PDB entry 7Z8Y | X-ray diffraction, 2.29 A resolution | chains B and E of the 5 polymer chains in the assembly

# Chain B
Protein: SUN domain-containing protein 1
Source organism: Homo sapiens
Reference sequence: O94901 (SUN1_HUMAN); residue numbers follow UniProt; this construct covers 616-812
Sequence (203 residues; row label = number of the first residue in the row):
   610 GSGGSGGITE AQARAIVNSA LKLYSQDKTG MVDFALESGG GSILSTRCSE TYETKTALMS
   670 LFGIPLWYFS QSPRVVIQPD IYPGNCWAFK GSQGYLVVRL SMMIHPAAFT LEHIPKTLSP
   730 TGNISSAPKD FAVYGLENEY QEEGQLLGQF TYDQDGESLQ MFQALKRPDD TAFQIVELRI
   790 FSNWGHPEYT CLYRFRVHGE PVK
Disordered / not traced: 610-617, 812
Differences from the reference sequence: expression tag (610-615)
Ion coordination: K+: Val684, Gln687, Asp689, Asn694, Tyr802

# Chain E
Protein: Inositol 1,4,5-triphosphate receptor associated 2
Source organism: Homo sapiens
Reference sequence: Q12912 (IRAG2_HUMAN); residues 531-555 here = UniProt positions 531-555
Sequence (28 residues; row label = number of the first residue in the row):
   528 GSMEDSWTSL EHILWPFTRL RHNGPPPV
Disordered / not traced: 528-542
Differences from the reference sequence: expression tag (528-530)

# Interface between chain B and chain E
Contacting residue pairs (5; chain B residue first):
  Ser647(B) with Pro553(E)
  Gly648(B) with Pro553(E)
  Gly649(B) with Pro553(E)
  Arg708(B) with Asn550(E)
  Ser710(B) with Pro552(E)
Other interface residues (no listed pair), chain B (6 interface residues in all): Glu748
Other interface residues (no listed pair), chain E (5 interface residues in all): Arg548, Val555

# Summary
Chain B and chain E form an interface of 6 and 5 residues respectively. The K+ site is built by Val684(B),
Gln687(B), Asp689(B), Asn694(B) and Tyr802(B).
Here chain B is SUN domain-containing protein 1 and chain E is Inositol 1,4,5-triphosphate receptor associated
2, both from Homo sapiens. Entry 7Z8Y (Crystal structure of the SUN1-KASH6 9:6 complex) was determined by
X-ray diffraction, deposited together with 8B5X and 8B46.
